5MR3 - chains B and D of the 4 polymer chains in the assembly; structure by X-ray diffraction, 1.80 A resolution.

== Chain B (and D) ==
Protein: Vitelline envelope sperm lysin receptor
From: Haliotis rufescens
Notes: chain D of this document is another copy of the same molecule, construct and numbering; everything in this record applies to it too
UniProtKB: Q8WR62 (Q8WR62_HALRU); residues 176-298 here = UniProt positions 176-298
Amino-acid sequence (134 residues; each row starts with the number of its first residue):
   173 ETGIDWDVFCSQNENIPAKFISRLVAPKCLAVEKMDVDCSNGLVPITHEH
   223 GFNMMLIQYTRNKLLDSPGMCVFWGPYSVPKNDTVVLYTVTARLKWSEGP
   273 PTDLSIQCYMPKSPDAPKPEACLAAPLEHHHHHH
Unresolved in the structure: 173-174, 200-203, 296-306 (chain D: 173, 234-237, 288-306)
Differences from the reference sequence: expression tag (173-175, 299-306); engineered mutation Ala293 (Ser in Q8WR62), Ala296 (Ser in Q8WR62), Ala297 (Ser in Q8WR62)
Swiss-Prot annotation at these positions:
  - glycosylation: Asn254 (N-linked (GlcNAc...) asparagine)
Disulfides: Cys182-Cys280, Cys211-Cys243
Covalent attachments: N-acetylglucosamine (NAG) linked to Asn254
From the paper describing this entry:
  - mutagenesis - F181Y/L228P: unchanged binding to Egg-lysin

== How chain B and chain D interact ==
Inter-chain disulfides: Cys294(B)-Cys201(D)
Pairs across the interface (40):
  Asp177(B) - Lys253(D)  salt bridge
  Trp178(B) - Val251(D)
  Trp178(B) - Pro252(D)
  Trp178(B) - Lys253(D)
  Asp179(B) - Pro252(D)
  Asp179(B) - Lys253(D)
  Tyr249(B) - Thr263(D)
  Tyr249(B) - Asp275(D)
  Tyr249(B) - Leu276(D)
  Tyr249(B) - Ser277(D)
  Ser250(B) - Trp178(D)
  Ser250(B) - Asp275(D)  hydrogen bond (backbone-backbone)
  Ser250(B) - Leu276(D)
  Ser250(B) - Ser277(D)  hydrogen bond (backbone-backbone)
  Val251(B) - Trp178(D)
  Pro252(B) - Trp178(D)
  Pro252(B) - Asp179(D)
  Pro252(B) - Ser277(D)
  Lys253(B) - Asp179(D)  salt bridge
  Leu259(B) - Ser277(D)
  Leu259(B) - Gln279(D)
  Thr263(B) - Tyr249(D)
  Asp275(B) - Tyr249(D)
  Asp275(B) - Ser250(D)  hydrogen bond (backbone-backbone)
  Leu276(B) - Ser250(D)
  Ser277(B) - Tyr249(D)
  Ser277(B) - Ser250(D)  hydrogen bond (backbone-backbone)
  Ser277(B) - Leu259(D)
  Gln279(B) - Leu259(D)
  Gln279(B) - Gln279(D)  hydrogen bond
  Gln279(B) - Tyr281(D)
  Tyr281(B) - Gln279(D)
  Glu292(B) - Thr174(D)  hydrogen bond (side chain-backbone)
  Glu292(B) - Leu202(D)
  Glu292(B) - Glu270(D)
  Ala293(B) - Glu270(D)  hydrogen bond (backbone-side chain)
  Cys294(B) - Cys201(D)  disulfide
  Cys294(B) - Leu202(D)
  Cys294(B) - Glu270(D)  hydrogen bond (backbone-side chain)
  Leu295(B) - Pro199(D)  hydrophobic
Interface residues without a listed pair, chain B (21 interface residues in all): Pro248, Thr274
Interface residues without a listed pair, chain D (22 interface residues in all): Val180, Pro248, Thr274

== Summary ==
21 residues of chain B face 22 of chain D across their interface; the contacts include 1 disulfide bond, 8
hydrogen bonds and 2 salt bridges. Polar contacts include Asp177(B)-Lys253(D), Lys253(B)-Asp179(D) and
Gln279(B)-Gln279(D). N-acetylglucosamine is covalently linked to Asn254(B). The paper reports that F181Y/L228P
of chain B leave binding to Egg-lysin unchanged.
Both chains are Vitelline envelope sperm lysin receptor (Haliotis rufescens). Entry 5MR3 (Crystal structure of
red abalone egg VERL repeat 2 with linker in complex with sperm lysin ...) was determined by X-ray diffraction
(same publication as 5IIA).
